6BZ1 - chains C and D of the 4 polymer chains in the assembly; structure by X-ray diffraction, 2.97 A resolution.

[Chain C (and D)]
Protein: MEF2 chimera
Source organism: Homo sapiens
Notes: chain D of this document is another copy of the same molecule, construct and numbering; everything in this record applies to it too
UniProtKB: chimeric construct of Q02078, Q02080: residues 1-64 from Q02078 (MEF2A_HUMAN) positions 1-64 (same numbers); residues 65-91 from Q02080 positions 65-91 (same numbers); residues 92-95 from Q02078 (MEF2A_HUMAN) positions 92-95 (same numbers)
Sequence (95 residues; row label = number of the first residue in the row):
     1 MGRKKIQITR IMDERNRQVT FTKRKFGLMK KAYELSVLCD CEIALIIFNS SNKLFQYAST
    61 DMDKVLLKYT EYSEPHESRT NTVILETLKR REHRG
Disordered / not traced: 1, 92-95 (chain D: 1, 89-95)
Construct notes: engineered mutation Val83 (Asp in Q02080)
Swiss-Prot annotation at these positions:
  - DNA-binding region: Ala58 to Lys64 (Mef2-type)
  - modified residue: Ser59 (Phosphoserine)

[How chain C and chain D interact]
Pairs across the interface - 141 pairs, chain C then chain D:
  Ile6(C) with Leu38(D), hydrophobic
  Gln7(C) with Leu38(D)
  Ile8(C) with Tyr33(D); Glu34(D); Val37(D); Leu38(D), hydrophobic
  Thr9(C) with Val37(D); Leu38(D)
  Arg10(C) with Val37(D); Leu38(D); Asp40(D), salt bridge
  Ile11(C) with Leu38(D), hydrogen bond (backbone-backbone)
  Arg17(C) with Leu38(D); Cys39(D)
  Thr20(C) with Cys39(D)
  Phe21(C) with Cys39(D), hydrogen bond (backbone-side chain); Cys41(D), hydrophobic
  Arg24(C) with Lys31(D); Glu34(D), salt bridge; Leu35(D); Leu38(D)
  Lys25(C) with Leu35(D); Glu77(D), salt bridge
  Phe26(C) with Arg79(D)
  Leu28(C) with Leu28(D); Lys31(D); Ala32(D); Leu35(D), hydrophobic
  Met29(C) with Glu77(D); Arg79(D), hydrogen bond
  Lys31(C) with Leu28(D); Lys31(D)
  Ala32(C) with Leu28(D)
  Tyr33(C) with Ile8(D); Asn81(D)
  Glu34(C) with Ile8(D); Arg24(D), salt bridge
  Leu35(C) with Arg24(D); Lys25(D); Leu28(D), hydrophobic
  Ser36(C) with Asn81(D), hydrogen bond
  Val37(C) with Ile8(D); Thr9(D); Arg10(D)
  Leu38(C) with Ile6(D), hydrophobic; Gln7(D); Thr9(D); Arg10(D); Ile11(D), hydrogen bond (backbone-backbone); Arg17(D); Arg24(D)
  Cys39(C) with Arg17(D), hydrogen bond (side chain-backbone); Thr20(D); Phe21(D), hydrogen bond (side chain-backbone)
  Asp40(C) with Arg10(D), salt bridge; Ser50(D), hydrogen bond (backbone-backbone)
  Cys41(C) with Phe21(D), hydrophobic; Phe48(D); Asn49(D)
  Glu42(C) with Ile46(D); Ile47(D); Phe48(D), hydrogen bond (backbone-backbone)
  Ile43(C) with Leu45(D), hydrophobic; Ile46(D)
  Ala44(C) with Ala44(D); Leu45(D); Ile46(D), hydrogen bond (backbone-backbone)
  Leu45(C) with Ile43(D), hydrophobic; Ala44(D)
  Ile46(C) with Glu42(D); Ile43(D); Ala44(D), hydrogen bond (backbone-backbone); Leu66(D), hydrophobic; Tyr69(D), hydrophobic
  Ile47(C) with Glu42(D)
  Phe48(C) with Cys41(D); Glu42(D), hydrogen bond (backbone-backbone); Val65(D); Lys68(D); Tyr69(D); Tyr72(D), hydrophobic
  Asn49(C) with Cys41(D)
  Ser50(C) with Asp40(D), hydrogen bond (backbone-backbone)
  Asn52(C) with Lys68(D); Tyr72(D)
  Lys53(C) with Tyr72(D)
  Leu54(C) with Tyr69(D), hydrophobic; Tyr72(D), hydrogen bond (backbone-side chain); His76(D)
  Phe55(C) with Glu77(D)
  Gln56(C) with Tyr69(D), hydrogen bond; His76(D), hydrogen bond; Glu77(D), hydrogen bond (backbone-backbone); Ser78(D); Arg79(D), hydrogen bond (backbone-backbone)
  Tyr57(C) with Arg79(D); Asn81(D), hydrogen bond
  Ala58(C) with Arg79(D), hydrogen bond (backbone-backbone); Thr80(D), hydrogen bond (backbone-side chain); Asn81(D)
  Ser59(C) with Thr80(D), hydrogen bond (backbone-side chain); Asn81(D), hydrogen bond (backbone-backbone)
  Thr60(C) with Thr80(D), hydrogen bond (backbone-side chain)
  Met62(C) with Tyr69(D)
  Val65(C) with Ile46(D), hydrophobic; Phe48(D)
  Leu66(C) with Ile46(D), hydrophobic; Leu66(D), hydrophobic; Tyr69(D), hydrophobic
  Lys68(C) with Phe48(D); Asn52(D), hydrogen bond
  Tyr69(C) with Ile46(D), hydrophobic; Phe48(D); Leu54(D), hydrophobic; Gln56(D), hydrogen bond; Met62(D); Leu66(D), hydrophobic
  Tyr72(C) with Phe48(D), hydrophobic; Asn52(D); Lys53(D); Leu54(D), hydrogen bond (side chain-backbone)
  His76(C) with Leu54(D); Gln56(D), hydrogen bond
  Glu77(C) with Lys25(D), salt bridge; Met29(D); Leu54(D); Phe55(D); Gln56(D), hydrogen bond (backbone-backbone)
  Ser78(C) with Gln56(D)
  Arg79(C) with Phe26(D); Met29(D), hydrogen bond; Gln56(D), hydrogen bond (backbone-backbone); Tyr57(D); Ala58(D), hydrogen bond (backbone-backbone)
  Thr80(C) with Ala58(D), hydrogen bond (side chain-backbone); Ser59(D), hydrogen bond (side chain-backbone); Thr60(D)
  Asn81(C) with Tyr33(D); Ser36(D), hydrogen bond; Tyr57(D), hydrogen bond; Ser59(D)
Interface residues without a listed pair, chain C (56 interface residues in all): Asp63
Interface residues without a listed pair, chain D (57 interface residues in all): Asp63, Glu74

[Overview]
The interface between chain C and chain D involves 56 residues on one side and 57 on the other, with 36
hydrogen bonds and 6 salt bridges. Among the polar pairs are Arg10(C)-Asp40(D), Arg24(C)-Glu34(D) and
Lys25(C)-Glu77(D). UniProt lists a DNA-binding region on chain C.
Chain C and chain D are both MEF2 chimera (Homo sapiens); the structure, MEF2 Chimera D83V mutant/DNA complex,
was determined by X-ray diffraction together with 6BYY from the same study.
